PDB entry 3UR6 | X-ray diffraction, 1.50 A resolution | chain A

# Chain A
Molecule: 3C-like protease
Notes: EC 3.4.22.66
UniProt: Q83883 (POLG_NVN68); residues 1-181 here correspond to UniProt positions 1101-1281 (UniProt number = residue number + 1100)
Chain sequence (188 residues; row label = number of the first residue in the row; numbers below 1 keep their minus sign (His-6 is residue -6)):
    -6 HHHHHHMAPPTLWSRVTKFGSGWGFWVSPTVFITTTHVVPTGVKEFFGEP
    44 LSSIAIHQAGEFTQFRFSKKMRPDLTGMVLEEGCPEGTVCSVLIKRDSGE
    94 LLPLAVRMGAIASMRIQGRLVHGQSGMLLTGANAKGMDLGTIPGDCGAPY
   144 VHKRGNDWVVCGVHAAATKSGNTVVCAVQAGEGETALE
Not modelled in the structure: -6 to -1, 123-132, 174-181
Differences from the reference sequence: expression tag (-6 to 0)
UniProt features mapped onto this chain:
  - active site (For 3CLpro activity): His30, Glu54, Cys139
  - site: Glu181 (Cleavage)
From the paper describing this entry:
  - conformationally variable residues (loop rearrangement): Met101 to Arg112, Lys146 to Val152, Thr161 to Thr166

# Overview
From UniProt: 3 active-site residues. The paper reports conformational variability at Met101, Lys146 and
Thr161.
Chain A is 3C-like protease; the structure, 1.5A resolution structure of apo Norwalk Virus Protease, was
determined by X-ray diffraction together with 3UR9, 4DCD and 4F49 from the same study.
